Entry 8Z3P (electron microscopy, 3.40 A resolution); this record covers chains B and F of the 9 polymer chains in the assembly.

# Chain B (and F)
Protein: Adenosine deaminase domain-containing protein
From: Limisphaera ngatamarikiensis
Notes: chain F of this document is another copy of the same molecule, construct and numbering; everything in this record applies to it too
UniProt: A0A6M1RED6 (A0A6M1RED6_9BACT); residue numbers follow UniProt; this construct covers 2-629
Sequence (628 residues; row label = number of the first residue in the row):
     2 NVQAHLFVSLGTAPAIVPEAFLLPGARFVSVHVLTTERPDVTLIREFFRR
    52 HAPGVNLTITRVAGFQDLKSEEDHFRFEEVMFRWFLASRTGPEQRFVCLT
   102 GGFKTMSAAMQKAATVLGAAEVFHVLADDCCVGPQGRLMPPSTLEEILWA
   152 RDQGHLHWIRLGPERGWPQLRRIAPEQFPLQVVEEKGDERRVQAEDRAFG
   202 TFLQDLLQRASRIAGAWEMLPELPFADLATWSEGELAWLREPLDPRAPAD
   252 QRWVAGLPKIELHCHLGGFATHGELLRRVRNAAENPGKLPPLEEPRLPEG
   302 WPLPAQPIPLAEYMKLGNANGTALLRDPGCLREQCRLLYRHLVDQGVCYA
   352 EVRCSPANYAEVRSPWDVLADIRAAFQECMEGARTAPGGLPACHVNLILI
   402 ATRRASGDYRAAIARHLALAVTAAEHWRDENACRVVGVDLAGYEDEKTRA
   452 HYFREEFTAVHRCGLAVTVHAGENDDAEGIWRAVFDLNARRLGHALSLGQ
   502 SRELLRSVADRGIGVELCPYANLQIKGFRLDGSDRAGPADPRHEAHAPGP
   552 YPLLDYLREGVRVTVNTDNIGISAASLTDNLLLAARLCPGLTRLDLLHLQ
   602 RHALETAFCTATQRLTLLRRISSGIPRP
Disordered / not traced: 535-547 (chain F: 535-550)
Ion coordination: Zn2+: His264, His266
Residues lining bound ligands: ATP (adenosine-5'-triphosphate): His266, Leu267, Gly268, Gly269, Tyr314, Met315, Asn321, Gly322, Thr323, Arg354, Cys355, Ser356, Tyr360, Ile401, Thr403, Arg405, Ala442, Gly443, His495, Asp569, Asn570

# Chain B / chain F interface
Pairs across the interface (4; chain B residue first):
  Gly408(B) with Asp477(F), hydrogen bond (backbone-side chain)
  Asp409(B) with Ser502(F), hydrogen bond
  Arg416(B) with Glu504(F)
  Lys448(B) with Glu447(F), salt bridge
Interface residues without a listed pair, chain B (6 interface residues in all): Ser407, Ala412
Interface residues without a listed pair, chain F (6 interface residues in all): Glu479, Leu505

# In short
The chain B/chain F interface involves 6 residues from each chain; the contacts include 2 hydrogen bonds and 1
salt bridge. Among the polar pairs are Lys448(B)-Glu447(F), Gly408(B)-Asp477(F) and Asp409(B)-Ser502(F).
Ligands of chain B: ATP. His264(B) and His266(B) coordinate Zn2+.
Chain B and chain F are both Adenosine deaminase domain-containing protein (Limisphaera ngatamarikiensis); the
structure, The structure of type III CRISPR-associated deaminase in complex cA6 and ATP, fully activated, was
determined by electron microscopy, deposited together with 8Z3R, 8Z3K and 8Z40.
